PDB entry 6X59 | electron microscopy, 2.98 A resolution | chains G and J of the 11 polymer chains in the assembly

[Chain G]
Name: Histone H2A type 1
From: Homo sapiens
UniProtKB: P0C0S8 (H2A1_HUMAN); residues 1-129 here correspond to UniProt positions 2-130 (UniProt number = residue number + 1)
Chain sequence (129 residues; each row starts with the number of its first residue):
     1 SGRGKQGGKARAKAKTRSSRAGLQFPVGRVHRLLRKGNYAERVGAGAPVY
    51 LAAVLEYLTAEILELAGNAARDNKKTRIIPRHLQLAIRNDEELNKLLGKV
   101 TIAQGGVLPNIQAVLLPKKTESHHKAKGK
Unresolved in the structure: 1-9, 117-129
Swiss-Prot annotation at these positions:
  - modified residue: Ser1 (N-acetylserine), Arg3 (Citrulline), Lys5 (N6-(2-hydroxyisobutyryl)lysine), Lys9 (N6-(2-hydroxyisobutyryl)lysine), Lys13 (N6-(beta-hydroxybutyryl)lysine), Lys36 (N6-(2-hydroxyisobutyryl)lysine), Lys74 (N6-(2-hydroxyisobutyryl)lysine), Lys75 (N6-(2-hydroxyisobutyryl)lysine), Lys95 (N6-(2-hydroxyisobutyryl)lysine), Lys99 (N6-glutaryllysine), Gln104 (N5-methylglutamine), Lys118 (N6-(2-hydroxyisobutyryl)lysine), Lys119 (N6-crotonyllysine), Thr120 (Phosphothreonine), Lys125 (N6-crotonyllysine)
  - cross-link (Glycyl lysine isopeptide (Lys-Gly)): Lys13 (interchain with G-Cter in ubiquitin), Lys15 (interchain with G-Cter in ubiquitin), Lys119 (interchain with G-Cter in ubiquitin)

[Chain J]
Molecule: 147-nt DNA strand
Sequence (147 nucleotides; numbered 0 to 146; the number before each row is that of its first residue; numbering starts at 0):
     0 ACAGGATGTATATATCTGACACGTGCCTGGAGACTAGGGAGTAATCCCCT
    50 TGGCGGTTAAAACGCGGGGGACAGCGCGTACGTGCGTTTAAGCGGTGCTA
   100 GAGCTGTCTACGACCAATTGAGCGGCCTCGGCACCGGGATTCTCCAG
Unresolved in the structure: 0, 146

[How chain G and chain J interact]
Pairs across the interface - 12 pairs, chain G then chain J:
  Arg11(G) - DA30(J)  base contact
  Arg11(G) - DG31(J)  sugar contact
  Ala12(G) - DG31(J)  phosphate contact
  Ala12(G) - DA32(J)  phosphate contact
  Ala14(G) - DA30(J)  phosphate contact
  Ala14(G) - DG31(J)  phosphate contact
  Lys15(G) - DG31(J)  hydrogen bond to the phosphate
  Arg17(G) - DA30(J)  salt bridge to the phosphate
  Arg20(G) - DG31(J)  salt bridge to the phosphate
  Arg29(G) - DG29(J)  phosphate contact
  Arg32(G) - DG29(J)  salt bridge to the phosphate
  Arg77(G) - DC19(J)  sugar contact
Other interface residues (no listed pair), chain G (12 interface residues in all): Thr16, Gly28, Arg42
Other interface residues (no listed pair), chain J (6 interface residues in all): DG38

[Overview]
12 residues of chain G and 6 residues of chain J are in contact, with 1 hydrogen bond and 3 salt bridges.
Polar contacts include Lys15(G)-DG31(J), Arg17(G)-DA30(J) and Arg20(G)-DG31(J).
Here chain G is Histone H2A type 1 (Homo sapiens) and chain J is a 147-nt DNA strand. Entry 6X59 (The mouse
cGAS catalytic domain binding to human assembled nucleosome) was determined by electron microscopy (same
publication as 6X5A and 6XJD).
